6TEP - chain A; structure by X-ray diffraction, 1.45 A resolution.

== Chain A ==
Name: Galactokinase
From: Bifidobacterium longum subsp. infantis (strain ATCC 15697 / DSM 20088 / JCM 1222 / NCTC 11817 / S12)
Reference sequence: B7GUI0 (B7GUI0_BIFLS); residues 1-416 here = UniProt positions 1-416
Amino-acid sequence (429 residues; row label = number of the first residue in the row):
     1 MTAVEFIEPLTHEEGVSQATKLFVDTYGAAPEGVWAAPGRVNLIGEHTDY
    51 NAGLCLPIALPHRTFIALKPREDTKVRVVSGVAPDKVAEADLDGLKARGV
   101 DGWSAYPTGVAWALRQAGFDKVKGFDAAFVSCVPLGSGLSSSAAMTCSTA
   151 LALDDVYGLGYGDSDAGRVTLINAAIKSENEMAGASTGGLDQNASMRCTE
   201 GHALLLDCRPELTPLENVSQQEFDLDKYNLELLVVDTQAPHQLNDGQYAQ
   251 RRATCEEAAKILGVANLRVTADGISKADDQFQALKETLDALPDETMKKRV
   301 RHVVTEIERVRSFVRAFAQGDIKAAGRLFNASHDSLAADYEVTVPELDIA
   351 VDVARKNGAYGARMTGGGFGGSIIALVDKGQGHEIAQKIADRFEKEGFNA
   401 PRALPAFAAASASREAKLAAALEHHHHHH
Not modelled in the structure: 243-245, 418-429
Differences from the reference sequence: expression tag (417-429)
Ion coordination: Mg2+: Ser142 (together with ADP)
Residues lining bound ligands: ADP (adenosine-5'-diphosphate): Ser80, Val82, Trp103, Tyr106, Ser131, Pro134, Leu135, Gly136, Ser137, Gly138, Leu139, Ser140, Ser141, Ser142, Met145, Glu179
From the paper describing this entry:
  - catalytic residues: Arg40, Asp191 (citing earlier work)

== Summary ==
Ligands of chain A: ADP. From the paper: catalytic residues Arg40 and Asp191.
Chain A is Galactokinase (Bifidobacterium longum subsp. infantis (strain ATCC 15697 / DSM 20088 / JCM 1222 /
NCTC 11817 / S12)); the structure, Crystal structure of a galactokinase from Bifidobacterium infantis in
complex with ADP, was determined by X-ray diffraction (same publication as 6TEQ and 6TER).
